7SMR - chains A and E of the 5 polymer chains in the assembly; structure by electron microscopy, 2.77 A resolution.

Chain A:
Molecule: Acetylcholine receptor subunit alpha
Organism: Tetronarce californica
UniProtKB: P02710 (ACHA_TETCF); residues 1-437 here correspond to UniProt positions 25-461 (UniProt number = residue number + 24)
Amino-acid sequence (437 residues; each row starts with the number of its first residue):
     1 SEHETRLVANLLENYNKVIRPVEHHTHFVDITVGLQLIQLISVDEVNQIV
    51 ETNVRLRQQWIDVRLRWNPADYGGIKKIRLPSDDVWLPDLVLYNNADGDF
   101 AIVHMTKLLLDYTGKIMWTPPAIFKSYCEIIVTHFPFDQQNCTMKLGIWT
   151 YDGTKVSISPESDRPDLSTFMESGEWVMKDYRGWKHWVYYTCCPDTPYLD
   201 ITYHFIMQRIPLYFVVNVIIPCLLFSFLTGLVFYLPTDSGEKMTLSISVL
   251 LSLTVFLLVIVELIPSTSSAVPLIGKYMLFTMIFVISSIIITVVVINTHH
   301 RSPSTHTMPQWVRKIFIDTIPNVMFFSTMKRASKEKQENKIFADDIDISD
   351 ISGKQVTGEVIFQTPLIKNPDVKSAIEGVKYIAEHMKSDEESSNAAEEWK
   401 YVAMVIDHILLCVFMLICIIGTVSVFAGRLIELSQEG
Unresolved in the structure: 331-369, 427-437
Cystine bridges: Cys128-Cys142, Cys192-Cys193
Covalently attached groups: glycan linked to Asn141
Ligand contacts: carbamyl-choline (CCE; 2-[(aminocarbonyl)oxy]-N,N,N-trimethylethanaminium): Tyr93, Trp149, Thr150, Tyr190, Cys192, Cys193, Tyr198
Curated features (UniProtKB/Swiss-Prot):
  - glycosylation: Asn141 (N-linked (GlcNAc...) asparagine)
Reported in the primary citation:
  - binding site for carbamyl-choline: Trp149
  - conformationally variable residues (side-chain flip): Phe233, Phe284, Phe414
  - contacts within the chain: Phe233-Phe414, Phe284-Phe414
  - mutagenesis - F233A (3-fold), F233A/F414A (7-fold): increased signaling in response to agonist
  - mutagenesis - F284A: unchanged signaling in response to agonist

Chain E:
Molecule: Acetylcholine receptor subunit gamma
Organism: Tetronarce californica
UniProtKB: P02714 (ACHG_TETCF); residues 1-489 here correspond to UniProt positions 18-506 (UniProt number = residue number + 17)
Amino-acid sequence (489 residues; numbered 1 to 489; the number before each row is that of its first residue):
     1 ENEEGRLIEKLLGDYDKRIIPAKTLDHIIDVTLKLTLTNLISLNEKEEAL
    51 TTNVWIEIQWNDYRLSWNTSEYEGIDLVRIPSELLWLPDVVLENNVDGQF
   101 EVAYYANVLVYNDGSMYWLPPAIYRSTCPIAVTYFPFDWQNCSLVFRSQT
   151 YNAHEVNLQLSAEEGEAVEWIHIDPEDFTENGEWTIRHRPAKKNYNWQLT
   201 KDDTDFQEIIFFLIIQRKPLFYIINIIAPCVLISSLVVLVYFLPAQAGGQ
   251 KCTLSISVLLAQTIFLFLIAQKVPETSLNVPLIGKYLIFVMFVSMLIVMN
   301 CVIVLNVSLRTPNTHSLSEKIKHLFLGFLPKYLGMQLEPSEETPEKPQPR
   351 RRSSFGIMIKAEEYILKKPRSELMFEEQKDRHGLKRVNKMTSDIDIGTTV
   401 DLYKDLANFAPEIKSCVEACNFIAKSTKEQNDSGSENENWVLIGKVIDKA
   451 CFWIALLLFSIGTLAIFLTGHFNQVPEFPFPGDPRKYVP
Unresolved in the structure: 331-410
Cystine bridges: Cys128-Cys142
Covalently attached groups: N-acetylglucosamine (NAG) linked to Asn68, Asn141
Ligand contacts: carbamyl-choline (CCE; 2-[(aminocarbonyl)oxy]-N,N,N-trimethylethanaminium): Trp55, Leu109, Tyr117, Leu119
Curated features (UniProtKB/Swiss-Prot):
  - modified residue: Tyr364 (Phosphotyrosine)
  - glycosylation: Asn68 (N-linked (GlcNAc...) asparagine)

How chain A and chain E interact:
Contacting residue pairs - 108 pairs, chain A then chain E:
  Ser1(A) with Ile19(E); Ile20(E); Ala22(E); Tyr63(E), hydrogen bond (backbone-side chain)
  Glu2(A) with Tyr63(E), hydrogen bond
  Glu4(A) with Ile19(E); Ile20(E)
  Thr5(A) with Ile19(E)
  Val8(A) with Arg18(E); Ile19(E), hydrophobic
  Leu12(A) with Arg18(E)
  Gln39(A) with Thr127(E)
  Ile41(A) with Val96(E)
  Arg55(A) with Glu93(E), salt bridge; Asp205(E), salt bridge
  Gly73(A) with Leu25(E)
  Gly74(A) with Leu25(E)
  Ile75(A) with Leu25(E), hydrophobic
  Arg79(A) with Arg18(E); Thr150(E), hydrogen bond (side chain-backbone); Tyr151(E); Asn152(E); Glu155(E), salt bridge; Thr204(E)
  Pro81(A) with Arg18(E)
  Asp84(A) with Arg18(E), salt bridge
  His104(A) with Gly98(E), hydrogen bond (side chain-backbone)
  Thr106(A) with Gln149(E)
  Lys107(A) with Arg18(E), hydrogen bond (side chain-backbone); Asp89(E); Thr150(E); Tyr151(E)
  Pro121(A) with Phe100(E), hydrophobic; Gln149(E)
  Thr169(A) with Gln198(E)
  Gly174(A) with Thr276(E); Ser277(E), hydrogen bond (backbone-backbone); Leu278(E)
  Glu175(A) with Glu275(E); Thr276(E)
  Ile210(A) with Ser277(E), hydrogen bond (backbone-side chain)
  Leu212(A) with Ser277(E); Val280(E), hydrophobic
  Tyr213(A) with Ala270(E); Pro274(E); Glu275(E); Thr276(E); Ser277(E), hydrogen bond (backbone-side chain)
  Val216(A) with Val280(E), hydrophobic; Ile288(E)
  Asn217(A) with Leu266(E); Ala270(E)
  Ile220(A) with Ile288(E), hydrophobic
  Pro221(A) with Leu266(E), hydrophobic; Met291(E), hydrophobic
  Leu224(A) with Met291(E), hydrophobic; Phe292(E), hydrophobic; Met295(E), hydrophobic
  Phe225(A) with Leu259(E), hydrophobic; Leu260(E), hydrophobic; Thr263(E)
  Phe227(A) with Met295(E), hydrophobic; Met299(E), hydrophobic
  Leu228(A) with Leu259(E), hydrophobic; Met295(E), hydrophobic
  Leu231(A) with Val298(E), hydrophobic; Met299(E), hydrophobic; Val302(E)
  Tyr234(A) with Ile303(E), hydrophobic; Asn306(E), hydrogen bond (backbone-side chain); Arg310(E), hydrogen bond
  Leu235(A) with Val302(E), hydrophobic; Leu305(E), hydrophobic
  Pro236(A) with Leu305(E); Asn306(E); Leu309(E), hydrophobic
  Asp238(A) with Ala247(E); Leu309(E)
  Ser239(A) with Ala247(E); Leu309(E)
  Glu241(A) with Gln250(E); Lys251(E); Cys252(E); Thr253(E), hydrogen bond
  Leu245(A) with Ile256(E), hydrophobic
  Ser248(A) with Ile256(E)
  Phe256(A) with Thr263(E); Phe267(E), hydrophobic
  Val259(A) with Phe267(E), hydrophobic
  Thr328(A) with His315(E), hydrogen bond (backbone-side chain); Ser316(E)
  Met329(A) with Thr314(E)
  Lys330(A) with Pro312(E); Asn313(E); Thr314(E), hydrogen bond (backbone-backbone)
  Val379(A) with Cys416(E), hydrophobic; Ala419(E)
  Ile382(A) with Ile423(E), hydrophobic
  Ala383(A) with Ala419(E), hydrophobic
  Met386(A) with Phe422(E), hydrophobic; Ile423(E), hydrophobic
  Lys387(A) with Phe422(E)
  Glu390(A) with Phe422(E); Ser426(E)
  Glu397(A) with Asn313(E), hydrogen bond (backbone-side chain)
  Tyr401(A) with Asn313(E)
  Met404(A) with Thr314(E)
  His408(A) with His315(E)
Also at the interface, not in a pair above, chain A (68 interface residues in all): Ile123, Ser168, Met171, Ser173, Thr244, Ser252, Val255, Ser327, Ile376, Lys380, Lys400
Also at the interface, not in a pair above, chain E (72 interface residues in all): Asp16, Pro21, Lys23, Glu48, Asn94, Asn95, Asp97, Gln246, Gly248, Asn279, Glu412, Ser415

Summary:
Chain A and chain E form an interface of 68 and 72 residues respectively, with 14 hydrogen bonds and 4 salt
bridges. Among the polar pairs are Arg55(A)-Glu93(E), Arg55(A)-Asp205(E) and Arg79(A)-Glu155(E). From the
paper: a binding site for carbamyl-choline at Trp149(A); F233A and F233A/F414A of chain A increase signaling
in response to agonist.
Here chain A is Acetylcholine receptor subunit alpha and chain E is Acetylcholine receptor subunit gamma, both
from Tetronarce californica. Entry 7SMR (Cryo-EM structure of Torpedo acetylcholine receptor in complex with
carbachol, desensitized state) was determined by electron microscopy (same publication as 7SMM, 7SMQ, 7SMS and
7SMT).
